1N86 - chains A and C of the 10 polymer chains in the assembly; structure by X-ray diffraction, 3.20 A resolution.

Chain A:
Molecule: Fibrin alpha/alpha-E chain
Organism: Homo sapiens
Notes: fragment: double-d alpha chain
UniProt: P02671 (FIBA_HUMAN); residues 111-197 here correspond to UniProt positions 130-216 (UniProt number = residue number + 19)
Amino-acid sequence (87 residues; row label = number of the first residue in the row):
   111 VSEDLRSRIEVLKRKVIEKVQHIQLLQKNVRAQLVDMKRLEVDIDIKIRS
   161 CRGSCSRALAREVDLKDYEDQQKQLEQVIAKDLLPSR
Unresolved in the structure: 111-118, 193-197

Chain C:
Molecule: Fibrin gamma chain
Organism: Homo sapiens
Notes: fragment: double-d gamma chain
Amino-acid sequence (324 residues; numbered 88 to 411; the number before each row is that of its first residue):
    88 KMLEEIMKYEASILTHDSSIRYLQEIYNSNNQKIVNLKEKVAQLEAQCQE
   138 PCKDTVQIHDITGKDCQDIANKGAKQSGLYFIKPLKANQQFLVYCEIDGS
   188 GNGWTVFQKRLDGSVDFKKNWIQYKEGFGHLSPTGTTEFWLGNEKIHLIS
   238 TQSAIPYALRVELEDWNGRTSTADYAMFKVGPEADKYRLTYAYFAGGDAG
   288 DAFDGFDFGDDPSDKFFTSHNGMQFSTWDNDNDKFEGNCAEQDGSGWWMN
   338 KCHAGHLNGVYYQGGTYSKASTPNGYDNGIIWATWKTRWYSMKKTTMKII
   388 PFNRLTIGEGQQHHLGGAKQAGDV
Unresolved in the structure: 88-96, 392-411
Disulfides: Cys153-Cys182, Cys326-Cys339
Ion coordination: Ca2+: Asp318, Asp320, Phe322, Gly324

Interface between chain A and chain C:
Residue-residue contacts (22; chain A residue first):
  Lys129(A) - Asp104(C)  salt bridge
  Ile133(A) - Ile107(C)  hydrophobic
  Asn139(A) - Tyr114(C)
  Gln143(A) - Tyr114(C)
  Gln143(A) - Asn117(C)
  Gln143(A) - Asn118(C)
  Gln143(A) - Ile121(C)
  Asp146(A) - Lys125(C)  salt bridge
  Leu150(A) - Leu124(C)  hydrophobic
  Ile154(A) - Val128(C)  hydrophobic
  Lys157(A) - Glu132(C)  salt bridge
  Cys161(A) - Leu131(C)  hydrophobic
  Cys161(A) - Cys135(C)  disulfide
  Gly163(A) - Glu137(C)
  Gly163(A) - Pro138(C)
  Gly163(A) - Cys139(C)  hydrogen bond (backbone-side chain)
  Ser164(A) - Gln134(C)
  Ser164(A) - Cys135(C)  hydrogen bond (side chain-backbone)
  Ser164(A) - Gln136(C)  hydrogen bond (side chain-backbone)
  Ser164(A) - Glu137(C)  hydrogen bond (side chain-backbone)
  Ser164(A) - Pro138(C)
  Cys165(A) - Cys135(C)  hydrophobic
Interface residues without a listed pair, chain A (20 interface residues in all): Val121, Leu122, His132, Leu136, Val140, Met147, Ile158, Ser160
Interface residues without a listed pair, chain C (20 interface residues in all): Glu97, Leu101, Gln111
Inter-chain disulfides: Cys161(A)-Cys135(C)

Overview:
The chain A/chain C interface involves 20 residues from each chain; the contacts include 1 disulfide bond, 4
hydrogen bonds and 3 salt bridges. Polar pairs include Lys129(A)-Asp104(C), Asp146(A)-Lys125(C) and
Lys157(A)-Glu132(C). Asp318(C), Asp320(C), Phe322(C) and Gly324(C) coordinate Ca2+.
Here chain A is Fibrin alpha/alpha-E chain and chain C is Fibrin gamma chain, both from Homo sapiens. Entry
1N86 (Crystal structure of human D-dimer from cross-linked fibrin complexed with GPR and GHRPLDK peptide
ligands) was determined by X-ray diffraction (same publication as 1N73 and 1N8E).
